Entry 2E69 (X-ray diffraction, 2.20 A resolution); this record covers chains B and C of the 4 polymer chains in the assembly.

# Chain B (and C)
Protein: 5'-nucleotidase surE
Source organism: Thermus thermophilus
Notes: EC 3.1.3.5; chain C of this document is another copy of the same molecule, construct and numbering; everything in this record applies to it too
UniProtKB: Q53W92 (SURE_THET8); residue numbers follow UniProt; this construct covers 1-244
Chain sequence (244 residues; numbered 1 to 244; the number before each row is that of its first residue):
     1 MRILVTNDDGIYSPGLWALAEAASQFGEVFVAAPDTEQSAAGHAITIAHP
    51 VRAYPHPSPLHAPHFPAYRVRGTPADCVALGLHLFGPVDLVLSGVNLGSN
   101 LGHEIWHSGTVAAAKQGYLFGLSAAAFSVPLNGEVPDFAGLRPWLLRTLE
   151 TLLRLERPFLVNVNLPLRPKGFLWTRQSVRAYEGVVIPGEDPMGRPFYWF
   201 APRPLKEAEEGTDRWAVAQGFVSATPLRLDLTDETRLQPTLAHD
Not modelled in the structure: 36-42, 60-62, 243-244 (chain C: 36-42, 239-244)

# How chain B and chain C interact
Pairs across the interface (15; chain B residue first):
  I47(B) with R52(C)
  A48(B) with R52(C), hydrogen bond (backbone-side chain); R71(C)
  P50(B) with H49(C); P50(C)
  R52(B) with A48(C), hydrogen bond (side chain-backbone); H49(C)
  N132(B) with M193(C); R195(C)
  D191(B) with W199(C)
  P192(B) with I187(C), hydrophobic; W199(C)
  M193(B) with A201(C), hydrophobic
  F197(B) with W199(C), hydrophobic
  W199(B) with F197(C), hydrophobic
Other interface residues (no listed pair), chain B (11 interface residues in all): H49
Other interface residues (no listed pair), chain C (14 interface residues in all): E190, D191, P192

# Overview
Chain B and chain C form an interface of 11 and 14 residues respectively, with 2 hydrogen bonds. The
hydrogen-bonded pair is A48(B)-R52(C).
Chain B and chain C are both 5'-nucleotidase surE (Thermus thermophilus); the structure, Crystal structure of
the stationary phase survival protein SurE from Thermus thermophilus HB8 in complex with ..., was determined
by X-ray diffraction (same publication as 2E6B, 2E6C, 2E6E, 2E6G and 2E6H).
